5JHS - chains N and a of the 28 polymer chains in the assembly; structure by X-ray diffraction, 3.00 A resolution.

Chain N:
Molecule: Proteasome subunit beta type-1
Source organism: Saccharomyces cerevisiae (strain ATCC 204508 / S288c)
Notes: EC 3.4.25.1
UniProt: P38624 (PSB1_YEAST); residues 1-196 here correspond to UniProt positions 20-215 (UniProt number = residue number + 19)
Sequence (196 residues; row label = number of the first residue in the row):
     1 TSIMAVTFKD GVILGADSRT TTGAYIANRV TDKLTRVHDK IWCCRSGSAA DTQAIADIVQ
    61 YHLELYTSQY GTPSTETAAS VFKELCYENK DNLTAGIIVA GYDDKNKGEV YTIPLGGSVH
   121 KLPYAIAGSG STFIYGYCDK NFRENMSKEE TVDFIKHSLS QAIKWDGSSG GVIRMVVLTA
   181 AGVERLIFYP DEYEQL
Bound ions: Mg2+: Ile163, Asp166, Ser169
UniProt features mapped onto this chain:
  - active site: Thr1 (Nucleophile)

Chain a:
Molecule: Proteasome subunit beta type-7
Source organism: Saccharomyces cerevisiae (strain ATCC 204508 / S288c)
Notes: EC 3.4.25.1
UniProt: P30657 (PSB7_YEAST); residues -12 to 233 here correspond to UniProt positions 21-266 (UniProt number = residue number + 33)
Sequence (246 residues; each row starts with the number of its first residue; numbers below 1 keep their minus sign (Thr-12 is residue -12)):
   -12 TQIANAGASP MVNTQQPIVT GTSVISMKYD NGVIIAADNL GSYGSLLRFN GVERLIPVGD
    48 NTVVGISGDI SDMQHIERLL KDLVTENAYD NPLADAEEAL EPSYIFEYLA TVMYQRRSKM
   108 NPLWNAIIVA GVQSNGDQFL RYVNLLGVTY SSPTLATGFG AHMANPLLRK VVDRESDIPK
   168 TTVQVAEEAI VNAMRVLYYR DARSSRNFSL AIIDKNTGLT FKKNLQVENM KWDFAKDIKG
   228 YGTQKI
Not modelled in the structure: -12 to 0

How chain N and chain a interact:
Pairs across the interface (59):
  Arg19(N) - Ala189(a)
  Ala24(N) - Phe146(a)
  Ala24(N) - Arg187(a)
  Ala24(N) - Asp188(a)
  Ala24(N) - Ala189(a)  hydrogen bond (backbone-backbone)
  Ala24(N) - Arg190(a)
  Tyr25(N) - Phe146(a)
  Tyr25(N) - Arg187(a)
  Ile26(N) - Tyr186(a)
  Ile26(N) - Arg187(a)  hydrogen bond (backbone-backbone)
  Ile26(N) - Asp188(a)
  Ile26(N) - Ala189(a)
  Ala27(N) - Arg187(a)  hydrogen bond (backbone-side chain)
  Arg29(N) - Tyr186(a)
  Arg29(N) - Arg187(a)
  Arg29(N) - Lys218(a)  hydrogen bond (side chain-backbone)
  Arg29(N) - Trp219(a)
  Arg29(N) - Phe221(a)
  Val30(N) - Phe221(a)  hydrophobic
  Val30(N) - Ala222(a)  hydrophobic
  Val30(N) - Ile225(a)  hydrophobic
  Asp32(N) - Lys226(a)
  Asp32(N) - Gly227(a)  hydrogen bond (side chain-backbone)
  Asp32(N) - Gln231(a)
  Leu34(N) - Gln231(a)
  Thr35(N) - Tyr228(a)
  Thr35(N) - Gln231(a)
  Arg36(N) - Gln231(a)  hydrogen bond (backbone-side chain)
  Trp42(N) - Gln231(a)
  Arg45(N) - Tyr228(a)
  Gln53(N) - Tyr228(a)  hydrogen bond (backbone-side chain)
  Ala56(N) - Tyr228(a)
  Asp57(N) - Tyr228(a)  hydrogen bond
  Phe133(N) - Leu33(a)  hydrophobic
  Lys164(N) - Leu34(a)
  Trp165(N) - Ser32(a)
  Trp165(N) - Leu33(a)
  Trp165(N) - Leu34(a)  hydrogen bond (backbone-backbone)
  Trp165(N) - Arg35(a)
  Asp166(N) - Ser32(a)
  Gly167(N) - Ser32(a)  hydrogen bond (backbone-backbone)
  Gly167(N) - Leu34(a)
  Gly167(N) - Ala189(a)
  Gly167(N) - Arg190(a)
  Gly171(N) - Trp219(a)
  Val172(N) - Trp219(a)  hydrophobic
  Arg174(N) - Ala222(a)  hydrogen bond (side chain-backbone)
  Arg174(N) - Ile225(a)
  Arg185(N) - Gln231(a)
  Arg185(N) - Ile233(a)  hydrogen bond (side chain-backbone)
  Ile187(N) - Ala222(a)
  Ile187(N) - Lys223(a)
  Tyr189(N) - Trp219(a)
  Tyr189(N) - Asp220(a)
  Tyr189(N) - Lys223(a)
  Pro190(N) - Trp219(a)
  Asp191(N) - Arg193(a)  salt bridge
  Glu194(N) - Tyr185(a)  hydrogen bond
  Glu194(N) - Arg193(a)  salt bridge
Also at the interface, not in a pair above, chain N (34 interface residues in all): Thr21, Asn28, Ile163, Ser168
Also at the interface, not in a pair above, chain a (26 interface residues in all): Met150, Met217

In short:
34 residues of chain N and 26 residues of chain a are in contact; the contacts include 13 hydrogen bonds and 2
salt bridges. Polar pairs include Asp191(N)-Arg193(a), Glu194(N)-Arg193(a) and Ala27(N)-Arg187(a). UniProt
lists active-site residue Thr1(N) on chain N.
Chain N is Proteasome subunit beta type-1 and chain a is Proteasome subunit beta type-7, both from
Saccharomyces cerevisiae (strain ATCC 204508 / S288c); the structure, Yeast 20S proteasome in complex with the
peptidic epoxyketone inhibitor 15, was determined by X-ray diffraction (same publication as 5JHR).
